PDB entry 5I53 | X-ray diffraction, 1.61 A resolution | chain A

== Chain A ==
Name: Lysozyme C
Source organism: Gallus gallus
Notes: EC 3.2.1.17
UniProtKB: P00698 (LYSC_CHICK); residues 1-129 here correspond to UniProt positions 19-147 (UniProt number = residue number + 18)
Amino-acid sequence (129 residues; each row starts with the number of its first residue):
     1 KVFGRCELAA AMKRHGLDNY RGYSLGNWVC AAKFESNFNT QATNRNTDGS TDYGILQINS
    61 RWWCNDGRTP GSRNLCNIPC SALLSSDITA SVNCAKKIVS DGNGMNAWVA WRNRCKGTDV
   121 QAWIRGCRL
Curated features (UniProtKB/Swiss-Prot):
  - active site: Glu35, Asp52
  - binding site (substrate): Asp101
Disulfides: Cys6-Cys127, Cys30-Cys115, Cys64-Cys80, Cys76-Cys94
Ligand contacts:
  - urea (URE), molecule 1: Val2, Ser36, Asn37, Asn39
  - urea (URE), molecule 2: Cys6, Glu7, Ala10, Cys127, Arg128
  - urea (URE), molecule 3: Ala10, Lys13, Arg14, Leu129
  - urea (URE), molecule 4: Cys30, Phe34, Arg114, Cys115, Thr118, Asp119, Val120, Trp123
  - urea (URE), molecule 5: Glu35, Asp52, Leu56, Gln57, Asn59, Ala107, Trp108, Val109
  - urea (URE), molecule 6: Thr43, Asn44, Arg45, Thr51
  - urea (URE), molecule 7: Leu56, Gln57, Ile58, Asn59, Trp63, Ile98, Ala107, Trp108
  - urea (URE), molecule 8: Asn65, Asp66, Gly67, Arg68, Thr69, Pro70, Ser72
  - urea (URE), molecule 9: Ile124, Gly126, Cys127, Leu129
Reported in the primary citation:
  - conformationally variable residues (side-chain flip): Ile55

== Overview ==
Ligands of chain A: 9 copies of urea. Curated annotation (UniProt) lists active-site residues Glu35 and Asp52
and substrate-binding residue Asp101. From the paper: conformational variability at Ile55.
Chain A is Lysozyme C (Gallus gallus); the structure, Exploring onset of lysozyme denaturation by urea - soak
period 7 hours, was determined by X-ray diffraction (same publication as 5I4W, 5I4X, 5I4Y and 5I54).
